PDB entry 5T2N | X-ray diffraction, 2.08 A resolution | chains A and C of the 3 polymer chains in the assembly

# Chain A
Protein: I-OnuI_e-ag007820
Organism: synthetic construct
Sequence (296 residues; each row starts with the number of its first residue):
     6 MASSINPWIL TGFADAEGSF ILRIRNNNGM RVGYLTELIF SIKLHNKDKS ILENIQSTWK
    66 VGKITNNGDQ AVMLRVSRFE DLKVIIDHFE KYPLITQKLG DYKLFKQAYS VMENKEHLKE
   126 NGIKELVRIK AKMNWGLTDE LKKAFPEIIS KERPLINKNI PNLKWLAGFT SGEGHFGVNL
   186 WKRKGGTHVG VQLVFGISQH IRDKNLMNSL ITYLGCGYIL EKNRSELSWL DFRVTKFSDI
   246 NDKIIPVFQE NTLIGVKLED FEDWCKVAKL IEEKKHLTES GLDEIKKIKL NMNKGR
Not modelled in the structure: 6-8, 155-156
Metal / ion sites: Ca2+ site 1: Ala-21, Glu-178 (shared with 1 residue of chain B; DG16(C) of chain C); Ca2+ site 2: Glu-22, Gly-177 (shared with 1 residue of chain B; DA15(C) of chain C); Ca2+ site 3: Glu-22, Glu-178 (shared with 2 residues of chain B; DA15(C), DG16(C) of chain C)

# Chain C
Molecule: 26-nt DNA strand
Sequence (26 nucleotides; numbered 1 to 26; the number before each row is that of its first residue):
     1 CCGGTGAGGA AGAAAGTGAG GAGGCC
Metal / ion sites: Ca2+ site 1: DA15 (shared with Glu-22(A), Gly-177(A) of chain A; 1 residue of chain B); Ca2+ site 2: DA15, DG16 (shared with Glu-22(A), Glu-178(A) of chain A; 2 residues of chain B); Ca2+ site 3: DG16 (shared with Ala-21(A), Glu-178(A) of chain A; 1 residue of chain B)

# Interface between chain A and chain C
Contacting residue pairs - 55 pairs, chain A then chain C:
  Ala-21(A) with DG16(C), phosphate contact
  Glu-22(A) with DA15(C), sugar contact; DG16(C), phosphate contact
  Gly-23(A) with DG16(C), sugar contact; DT17(C), phosphate contact
  Ser-24(A) with DG16(C), sugar contact; DT17(C), hydrogen bond to the phosphate
  Ile-26(A) with DG18(C), phosphate contact
  Arg-28(A) with DG18(C), sugar contact; DA19(C), salt bridge to the phosphate; DG20(C), hydrogen bond to the base
  Arg-30(A) with DG20(C), hydrogen bond to the base; DG21(C), hydrogen bond to the base
  Ser-46(A) with DT17(C), base contact
  Lys-48(A) with DA15(C), sugar contact; DG16(C), hydrogen bond to the base; DT17(C), base contact
  Leu-49(A) with DA15(C), phosphate contact
  His-50(A) with DA14(C), salt bridge to the phosphate; DA15(C), hydrogen bond to the phosphate
  Met-78(A) with DT17(C), base contact; DG18(C), base contact
  Arg-80(A) with DG18(C), hydrogen bond to the base; DA19(C), base contact
  Lys-103(A) with DT17(C), salt bridge to the phosphate
  Asn-139(A) with DT17(C), phosphate contact; DG18(C), hydrogen bond to the phosphate
  Trp-140(A) with DG16(C), base contact; DT17(C), sugar contact; DG18(C), hydrogen bond to the phosphate
  Thr-143(A) with DA19(C), phosphate contact
  Glu-178(A) with DG16(C), phosphate contact
  Trp-186(A) with DT5(C), base contact
  Arg-188(A) with DG3(C), base contact; DG4(C), hydrogen bond to the base
  His-193(A) with DC2(C), sugar contact; DG3(C), salt bridge to the phosphate
  Gln-197(A) with DT5(C), base contact; DG6(C), hydrogen bond to the base
  Tyr-223(A) with DG6(C), base contact; DA7(C), phosphate contact
  Leu-225(A) with DG8(C), phosphate contact
  Lys-227(A) with DG9(C), base contact
  Arg-229(A) with DG12(C), hydrogen bond to the base
  Arg-238(A) with DA7(C), base contact; DG8(C), hydrogen bond to the base; DG9(C), hydrogen bond to the base
  Thr-240(A) with DT5(C), phosphate contact; DG6(C), hydrogen bond to the phosphate
  Lys-241(A) with DT5(C), phosphate contact; DG6(C), hydrogen bond to the phosphate
  Phe-242(A) with DT5(C), hydrogen bond to the phosphate
  His-281(A) with DG4(C), salt bridge to the phosphate
  Leu-282(A) with DG3(C), sugar contact; DG4(C), phosphate contact
Interface residues without a listed pair, chain A (42 interface residues in all): Phe-25, Leu-40, Asp-53, Gln-75, Lys-135, Met-138, Gly-141, Gly-190, Val-196, Trp-234
Interface residues without a listed pair, chain C (19 interface residues in all): DA11, DA22

# In short
42 residues of chain A and 19 residues of chain C are in contact, with 17 hydrogen bonds and 5 salt bridges.
Among the polar pairs are Arg-28(A)/DG20(C), Arg-30(A)/DG20(C) and Arg-30(A)/DG21(C). The Ca2+ site 3 is built
by Ala-21(A), Glu-178(A) and DG16(C).
Here chain A is I-OnuI_e-ag007820 (synthetic construct) and chain C is a 26-nt DNA strand. Entry 5T2N
(Engineered variant of I-OnuI meganuclease targeting the Anopheles AGAP007280 gene; harbors 38 point mutations
relative to ...) was determined by X-ray diffraction, deposited together with 5T2H and 5T2O.
